PDB entry 8GXW | electron microscopy, 2.70 A resolution | chains K and L of the 12 polymer chains in the assembly

Chain K:
Molecule: V-type ATP synthase, subunit (VAPC-THERM)
Source organism: Thermus thermophilus HB8
UniProtKB: Q5SIT5 (Q5SIT5_THET8); numbering as in UniProt (aligned over 1-120)
Chain sequence (120 residues; row label = number of the first residue in the row):
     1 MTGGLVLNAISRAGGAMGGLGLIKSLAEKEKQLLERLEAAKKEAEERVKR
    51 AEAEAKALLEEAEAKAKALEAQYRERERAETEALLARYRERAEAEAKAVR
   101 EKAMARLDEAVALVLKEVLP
Disordered / not traced: 1-80

Chain L:
Molecule: V-type ATP synthase subunit E
Source organism: Thermus thermophilus HB8
UniProtKB: P74901 (VATE_THET8); residues 1-188 here = UniProt positions 1-188
Chain sequence (188 residues; numbered 1 to 188; the number before each row is that of its first residue):
     1 MSKLEAILSQEVEAEIQALLQEAEAKAEAVKREAEEKAKALLQARERALE
    51 AQYRAALRRAESAGELLVATARTQARGEVLEEVRRRVREALEALPQKPEW
   101 PEVVRKLALEALEALPGAKALVANPEDLPHLEALARERGVELQAEPALRL
   151 GVRAVGAEGKTQVENSLLARLDRAWDALSSKVAQALWG
Disordered / not traced: 1-60

Interface between chain K and chain L:
Residue-residue contacts - 21 pairs, chain K then chain L:
  Tyr88(K) - Gly64(L)
  Arg91(K) - Val68(L)
  Glu95(K) - Arg72(L)  salt bridge
  Val99(K) - Ala75(L)  hydrophobic
  Val99(K) - Trp187(L)
  Arg100(K) - Glu78(L)  salt bridge
  Ala103(K) - Val79(L)  hydrophobic
  Arg106(K) - Ala185(L)
  Arg106(K) - Leu186(L)  hydrogen bond (side chain-backbone)
  Leu107(K) - Glu82(L)
  Leu107(K) - Val83(L)  hydrophobic
  Leu107(K) - Arg86(L)
  Asp108(K) - Arg86(L)
  Ala110(K) - Leu186(L)  hydrophobic
  Val111(K) - Val87(L)  hydrophobic
  Leu113(K) - Ala185(L)  hydrophobic
  Val114(K) - Val87(L)  hydrophobic
  Val114(K) - Val182(L)  hydrophobic
  Val118(K) - Leu178(L)  hydrophobic
  Leu119(K) - Lys106(L)
  Pro120(K) - Lys106(L)
Also at the interface, not in a pair above, chain K (18 interface residues in all): Ala92, Lys102
Also at the interface, not in a pair above, chain L (19 interface residues in all): Glu65, Ala71, Gly188

In short:
18 residues of chain K and 19 residues of chain L are in contact, with 1 hydrogen bond and 2 salt bridges.
Among the polar pairs are Glu95(K)-Arg72(L), Arg100(K)-Glu78(L) and Arg106(K)-Leu186(L).
Chain K is V-type ATP synthase, subunit (VAPC-THERM) and chain L is V-type ATP synthase subunit E, both from
Thermus thermophilus HB8; the structure, 2 ATP-bound V1EG of V/A-ATPase from Thermus thermophilus, was
determined by electron microscopy, deposited together with 8GXU, 8GXX, 8GXY and 8GXZ.
